4CSC - chain A; structure by X-ray diffraction, 1.90 A resolution.

Chain A:
Name: Citrate synthase
Organism: Gallus gallus
Notes: EC 4.1.3.7
UniProt: P23007 (CISY_CHICK); numbering as in UniProt (aligned over 1-433)
Amino-acid sequence (433 residues; row label = number of the first residue in the row; X marks 4 residues of unknown identity (built as UNK)):
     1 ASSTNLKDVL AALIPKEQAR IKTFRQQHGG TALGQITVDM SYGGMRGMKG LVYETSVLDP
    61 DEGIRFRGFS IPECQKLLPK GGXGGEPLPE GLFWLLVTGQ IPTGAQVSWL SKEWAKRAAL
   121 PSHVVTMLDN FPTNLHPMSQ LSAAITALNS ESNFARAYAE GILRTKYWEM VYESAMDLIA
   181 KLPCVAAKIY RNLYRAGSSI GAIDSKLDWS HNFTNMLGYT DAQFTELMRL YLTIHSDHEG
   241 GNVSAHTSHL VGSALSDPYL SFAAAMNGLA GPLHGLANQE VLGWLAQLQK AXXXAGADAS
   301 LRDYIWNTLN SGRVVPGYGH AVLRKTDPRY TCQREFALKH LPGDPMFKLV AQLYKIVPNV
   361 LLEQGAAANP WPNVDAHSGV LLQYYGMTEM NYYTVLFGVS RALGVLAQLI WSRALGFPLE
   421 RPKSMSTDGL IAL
Not modelled in the structure: 83, 292-294
Ligand contacts:
  - acetyl coenzyme A (ACO): Arg-46, Arg-164, Pro-272, Leu-273, His-274, Gly-275, Ala-277, Leu-309, Arg-313, Val-314, Val-315, Pro-316, Gly-317, Tyr-318, Gly-319, His-320, Ala-321, Leu-361, Gln-364, Ala-366, Ala-367, Ala-368, Asn-369, Asn-373, Val-374, Asp-375, Phe-397, Pro-418, Leu-419
  - D-malate (MLT): His-238, Asn-242, His-274, His-320, Arg-329, Phe-397, Arg-401, Arg-421
UniProt features mapped onto this chain:
  - active site: His-274, His-320, Asp-375
  - binding site (oxaloacetate): Arg-329, Arg-401, Arg-421

Summary:
Chain A binds D-malate and acetyl coenzyme A. Curated annotation (UniProt) lists 3 active-site residues and 3
oxaloacetate-binding residues.
Chain A is Citrate synthase (Gallus gallus); the structure, Structure of ternary complexes of citrate synthase
with D-and L-malate: mechanistic implications, was determined by X-ray diffraction (same publication as 1CSC,
2CSC and 3CSC).
